7PIL - chains AM and UU of the 33 polymer chains in the assembly; structure by electron microscopy, 2.50 A resolution.

# Chain AM
Molecule: Light-harvesting protein B-875 alpha chain
From: Rhodobacter sphaeroides (strain ATCC 17023 / DSM 158 / JCM 6121 / NBRC 12203 / NCIMB 8253 / ATH 2.4.1.)
UniProt: Q3J1A4 (LHA1_RHOS4); numbering as in UniProt (aligned over 1-55)
Sequence (55 residues; numbered 1 to 55; the number before each row is that of its first residue):
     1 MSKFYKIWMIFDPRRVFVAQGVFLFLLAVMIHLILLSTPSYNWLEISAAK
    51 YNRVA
Ligand contacts:
  - bacteriochlorophyll a (BCL), molecule 1: Trp8, Val16, Ala19, Gln20, Phe23, Ile31
  - bacteriochlorophyll a (BCL), molecule 2: Gly21, Leu24, Phe25, Ala28, His32, Leu35, Tyr41, Trp43
  - bacteriochlorophyll a (BCL), molecule 3: Leu24, Leu27, Ala28, Ile31, His32, Leu35, Tyr41
  - spheroidene (SPO), molecule 1: Phe17, Gln20, Phe23, Leu24, Leu27, Met30, Ile31, Ile34
  - spheroidene (SPO), molecule 2: Phe17, Gln20, Gly21
  - spheroidene (SPO), molecule 3: Phe25, Ala28, Val29, His32, Leu33
Swiss-Prot annotation at these positions:
  - binding site (a bacteriochlorophyll): His32
What the authors report for this chain:
  - binding site for bacteriochlorophyll a: His32, Trp43
  - binding site for spheroidene: Gln20

# Chain UU
Molecule: RC-Y
From: Rhodobacter sphaeroides (strain ATCC 17023 / DSM 158 / JCM 6121 / NBRC 12203 / NCIMB 8253 / ATH 2.4.1.)
UniProt: U5NME9 (U5NME9_RHOS4); residues 3-51 here = UniProt positions 3-51
Sequence (49 residues; row label = number of the first residue in the row):
     3 EVSEFAFRLMMAAVIFVGVGIMFAFAGGHWFVGLVVGGLVAAFFAATPN
Ligand contacts: ubiquinone-10 (U10): Phe18, Phe33, Leu36, Gly40

# Chain AM / chain UU interface
Pairs across the interface (11; chain AM residue first):
  Arg15(AM) with Arg10(UU); Thr49(UU), hydrogen bond (side chain-backbone); Asn51(UU), hydrogen bond
  Val18(AM) with Phe45(UU), hydrophobic
  Leu26(AM) with Phe25(UU); Val38(UU), hydrophobic; Val42(UU), hydrophobic
  Met30(AM) with Met24(UU), hydrophobic; Ala28(UU)
  Leu33(AM) with Ala28(UU)
  Ile34(AM) with Ala28(UU), hydrophobic
Interface residues without a listed pair, chain AM (9 interface residues in all): Val22, Val29, Ser37
Interface residues without a listed pair, chain UU (12 interface residues in all): Phe27, Gly29, Pro50
Interface features reported in the paper:
  - specific contacts: Thr49(UU)-Arg15(AM) (hydrogen bond), Asn51(UU)-Arg15(AM) (hydrogen bond)
  - interface residues, chain AM: Arg15(AM)

# Overview
9 residues of chain AM face 12 of chain UU across their interface, with 2 hydrogen bonds. Polar pairs include
Arg15(AM)-Thr49(UU) and Arg15(AM)-Asn51(UU). The paper describes hydrogen bonds between Thr49(UU) and
Arg15(AM) and Asn51(UU) and Arg15(AM). The paper reports a binding site for bacteriochlorophyll a at His32(AM)
and Trp43(AM); a binding site for spheroidene at Gln20(AM).
Chain AM is Light-harvesting protein B-875 alpha chain and chain UU is RC-Y, both from Rhodobacter sphaeroides
(strain ATCC 17023 / DSM 158 / JCM 6121 / NBRC 12203 / NCIMB 8253 / ATH 2.4.1.); the structure, Cryo-EM
structure of the Rhodobacter sphaeroides RC-LH1-PufXY monomer complex at 2.5 A, was determined by electron
microscopy.
